8XOW - chains f3 and w3 of the 36 polymer chains in the assembly; structure by electron microscopy, 3.32 A resolution.

Chain f3:
Protein: Head-tail connector protein FII
Source organism: Escherichia phage Lambda
UniProt: P03714 (FII_LAMBD); residues 1-117 here = UniProt positions 1-117
Sequence (117 residues; each row starts with the number of its first residue):
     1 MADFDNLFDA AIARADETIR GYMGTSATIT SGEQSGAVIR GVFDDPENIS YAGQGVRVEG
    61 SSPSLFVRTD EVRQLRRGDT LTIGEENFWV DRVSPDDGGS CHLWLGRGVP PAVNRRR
Unresolved in the structure: 1-2, 117

Chain w3:
Protein: Head completion protein
Source organism: Escherichia phage Lambda
UniProt: P68660 (HCP_LAMBD); residues 1-68 here = UniProt positions 1-68
Sequence (68 residues; numbered 1 to 68; the number before each row is that of its first residue):
     1 MTRQEELAAA RAALHDLMTG KRVATVQKDG RRVEFTATSV SDLKKYIAEL EVQTGMTQRR
    61 RGPAGFYV
Unresolved in the structure: 1

Interface between chain f3 and chain w3:
Contacting residue pairs (12; chain f3 residue first):
  Ala11(f3) - Val26(w3)
  Ile12(f3) - Val26(w3)  hydrophobic
  Ile12(f3) - Lys28(w3)
  Arg14(f3) - Val23(w3)
  Arg14(f3) - Phe35(w3)
  Ala15(f3) - Val26(w3)  hydrophobic
  Ala15(f3) - Val33(w3)  hydrophobic
  Thr18(f3) - Val33(w3)
  Phe66(f3) - Arg31(w3)
  Asp97(f3) - Lys28(w3)  hydrogen bond (backbone-side chain)
  Asp97(f3) - Arg31(w3)  salt bridge
  Ser100(f3) - Arg31(w3)
Interface residues without a listed pair, chain f3 (10 interface residues in all): Leu7, Phe8
Interface residues without a listed pair, chain w3 (8 interface residues in all): Lys21, Gln27

In short:
Chain f3 and chain w3 form an interface of 10 and 8 residues respectively, with 1 hydrogen bond and 1 salt
bridge. Among the polar pairs are Asp97(f3)-Arg31(w3) and Asp97(f3)-Lys28(w3).
Chain f3 is Head-tail connector protein FII and chain w3 is Head completion protein, both from Escherichia
phage Lambda; the structure, Mature virion portal of bacteriophage lambda, was determined by electron
microscopy (same publication as 8XOT, 8XOU, 8XPM and 8XQB).
